PDB entry 1RVB | X-ray diffraction, 2.10 A resolution | chains C and B of the 4 polymer chains in the assembly

== Chain C ==
Molecule: 11-nt DNA strand
Sequence (11 nucleotides; row label = number of the first residue in the row):
     1 AAAGATATCT T

== Chain B ==
Name: Protein (eco rv (e.c.3.1.21.4))
Organism: Escherichia coli
Reference sequence: P04390 (T2E5_ECOLI); residues 2-245 here correspond to UniProt positions 1-244 (UniProt number = residue number - 1)
Chain sequence (244 residues; each row starts with the number of its first residue):
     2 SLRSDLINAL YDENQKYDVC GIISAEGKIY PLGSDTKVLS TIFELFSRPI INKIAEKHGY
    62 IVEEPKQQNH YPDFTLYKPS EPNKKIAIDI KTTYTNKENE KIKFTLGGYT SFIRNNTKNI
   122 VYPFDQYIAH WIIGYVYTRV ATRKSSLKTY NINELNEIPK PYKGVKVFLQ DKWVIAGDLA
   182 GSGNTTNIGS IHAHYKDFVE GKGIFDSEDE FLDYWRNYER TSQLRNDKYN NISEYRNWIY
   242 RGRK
Metal / ion sites: Mg2+ site 1: Glu45, Asp74; Mg2+ site 2: Asp74, Asp90 (shared with 1 residue of chain D)

== Interface between chain C and chain B ==
Residue-residue contacts (19):
  DA2(C) - Leu180(B)  phosphate contact
  DA2(C) - Ser223(B)  hydrogen bond to the phosphate
  DA2(C) - Arg226(B)  salt bridge to the phosphate
  DA2(C) - Asn231(B)  phosphate contact
  DA3(C) - Gly184(B)  base contact
  DA3(C) - Thr222(B)  phosphate contact
  DA3(C) - Ser223(B)  hydrogen bond to the phosphate
  DG4(C) - Ser183(B)  base contact
  DG4(C) - Gly184(B)  hydrogen bond to the base
  DG4(C) - Asn185(B)  hydrogen bond to the base
  DA5(C) - Asn185(B)  hydrogen bond to the base
  DA5(C) - Thr186(B)  base contact
  DA7(C) - Lys38(B)  sugar contact
  DC9(C) - Gln69(B)  sugar contact
  DC9(C) - Asn70(B)  hydrogen bond to the base
  DT10(C) - Gln68(B)  phosphate contact
  DT10(C) - Gln69(B)  hydrogen bond to the phosphate
  DT10(C) - Asn70(B)  hydrogen bond to the sugar
  DT11(C) - Gln68(B)  hydrogen bond to the phosphate
Interface residues without a listed pair, chain C (9 interface residues in all): DA1
Interface residues without a listed pair, chain B (17 interface residues in all): Lys67, His71, Gly182, Arg221

== Summary ==
Chain C and chain B form an interface of 9 and 17 residues respectively; the contacts include 9 hydrogen bonds
and 1 salt bridge. Polar pairs include DG4(C)-Gly184(B), DG4(C)-Asn185(B) and DA5(C)-Asn185(B). The Mg2+ site
2 is built by Asp74(B) and Asp90(B).
Chain C is an 11-nt DNA strand and chain B is Protein (eco rv (e.c.3.1.21.4)) (Escherichia coli); the
structure, MG2+ binding to the active site of eco rv endonuclease: A crystallographic study of complexes with
..., was determined by X-ray diffraction (same publication as 1RVA and 1RVC).
